PDB entry 6WPA | X-ray diffraction, 3.09 A resolution | chains D and E of the 5 polymer chains in the assembly

# Chain D (and E)
Name: AvaR1
From: Streptomyces avermitilis
Notes: chain E of this document is another copy of the same molecule, construct and numbering; everything in this record applies to it too
Reference sequence: Q82H41 (Q82H41_STRAW); residues 2-235 here correspond to UniProt positions 1-234 (UniProt number = residue number - 1)
Amino-acid sequence (245 residues; row label = number of the first residue in the row; numbers below 1 keep their minus sign (Gly-9 is residue -9)):
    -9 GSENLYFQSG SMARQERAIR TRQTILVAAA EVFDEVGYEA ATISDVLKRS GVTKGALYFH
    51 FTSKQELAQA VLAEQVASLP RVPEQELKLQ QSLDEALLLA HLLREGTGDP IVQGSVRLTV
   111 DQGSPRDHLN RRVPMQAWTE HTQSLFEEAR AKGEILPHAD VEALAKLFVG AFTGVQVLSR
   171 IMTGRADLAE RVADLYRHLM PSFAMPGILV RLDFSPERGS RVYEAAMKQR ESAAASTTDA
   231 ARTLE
Not modelled in the structure: -9 to 5, 219-235 (chain E: -9 to 6, 219-235)
Construct notes: expression tag (-9 to 1)
From the paper describing this entry:
  - binding site for Pal2-1-5'-gc: Thr11, Thr43, Lys44, Tyr48

# Chain D / chain E interface
Pairs across the interface (22):
  Ile33(D) with Gly41(E); Val42(E); Thr43(E)
  Tyr48(D) with Arg7(E); Ala8(E); Thr11(E)
  Thr52(D) with Arg7(E); Thr11(E); Val42(E)
  Ser53(D) with Thr14(E); Ser40(E); Gly41(E); Val42(E)
  Lys54(D) with Gly41(E), hydrogen bond (backbone-backbone)
  Glu56(D) with Arg10(E), salt bridge
  Arg116(D) with Glu21(E); Asp24(E), salt bridge; Glu25(E), salt bridge; Gly96(E); Gln103(E)
  His118(D) with Val17(E); Glu21(E), salt bridge
Other interface residues (no listed pair), chain D (10 interface residues in all): Gln55, Pro115
Other interface residues (no listed pair), chain E (18 interface residues in all): Arg39, Thr97, Pro100

# Summary
Chain D and chain E form an interface of 10 and 18 residues respectively; the contacts include 1 hydrogen bond
and 4 salt bridges. Polar pairs include Glu56(D)-Arg10(E), Arg116(D)-Asp24(E) and Arg116(D)-Glu25(E). The
paper reports a binding site for Pal2-1-5'-gc at Thr11(D), Thr43(D) and Lys44(D) among others.
Chain D and chain E are both AvaR1 (Streptomyces avermitilis); the structure, Structure of AvaR1 bound to DNA
half-site, was determined by X-ray diffraction together with 6WP9 from the same study.
